PDB entry 6V9Q | electron microscopy, 2.90 A resolution | chains K and A of the 11 polymer chains in the assembly

Chain K:
Molecule: 61-nt RNA strand
Organism: Vibrio cholerae
Sequence (61 nucleotides; each row starts with the number of its first residue):
     1 CUGAUAACUUACAGGACGCUUUGGCUUCAUUGCUUUUCAGGUGAACUGCC
    51 GAGUAGGUAGA

Chain A:
Molecule: Cas8
Organism: Vibrio cholerae
Amino-acid sequence (640 residues; row label = number of the first residue in the row):
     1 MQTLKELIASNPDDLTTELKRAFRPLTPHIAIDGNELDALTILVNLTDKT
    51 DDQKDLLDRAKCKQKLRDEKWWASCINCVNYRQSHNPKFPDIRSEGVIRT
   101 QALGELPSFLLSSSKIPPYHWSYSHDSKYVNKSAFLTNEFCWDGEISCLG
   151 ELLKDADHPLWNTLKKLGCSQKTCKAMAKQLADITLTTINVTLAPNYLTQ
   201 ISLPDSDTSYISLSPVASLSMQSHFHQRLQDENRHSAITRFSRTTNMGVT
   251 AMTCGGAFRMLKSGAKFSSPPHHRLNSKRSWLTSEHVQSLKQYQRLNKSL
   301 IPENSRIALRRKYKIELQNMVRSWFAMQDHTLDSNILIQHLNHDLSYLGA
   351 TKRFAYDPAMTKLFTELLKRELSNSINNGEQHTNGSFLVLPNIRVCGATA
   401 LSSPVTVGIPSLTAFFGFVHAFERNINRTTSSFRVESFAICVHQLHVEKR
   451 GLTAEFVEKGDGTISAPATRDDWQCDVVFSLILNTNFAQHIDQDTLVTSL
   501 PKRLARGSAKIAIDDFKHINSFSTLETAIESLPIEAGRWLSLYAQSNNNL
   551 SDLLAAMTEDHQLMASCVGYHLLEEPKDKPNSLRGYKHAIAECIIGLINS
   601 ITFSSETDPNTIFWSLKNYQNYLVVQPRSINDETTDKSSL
Disordered / not traced: 1-15, 31-34, 50-59, 141-145, 152-169, 273-385, 459-462, 488-490, 604-607, 631-640

How chain K and chain A interact:
Contacting residue pairs (46; chain K residue first):
  C1(K) with Ser202(A), sugar contact; Pro204(A), phosphate contact; Tyr210(A), base contact; His420(A), hydrogen bond to the phosphate; Arg424(A), base contact; Arg503(A), sugar contact; Arg584(A), base contact; Tyr586(A), base contact
  U2(K) with Ile201(A), sugar contact; Ser202(A), hydrogen bond to the phosphate; Thr413(A), sugar contact; Ala414(A), base contact; Gly417(A), sugar contact; Phe418(A), base contact; Pro501(A), base contact; Arg503(A), salt bridge to the phosphate; Leu504(A), base contact; Ala505(A), hydrogen bond to the base; Arg584(A), salt bridge to the phosphate
  G3(K) with Pro90(A), base contact; Thr199(A), hydrogen bond to the base; Ile201(A), sugar contact; Pro215(A), hydrogen bond to the base; Val216(A), base contact; Ala217(A), hydrogen bond to the base; Pro404(A), base contact; Ser411(A), hydrogen bond to the phosphate; Thr413(A), hydrogen bond to the phosphate; Ala414(A), phosphate contact; Tyr570(A), hydrogen bond to the phosphate; Cys593(A), base contact
  A4(K) with Leu198(A), hydrogen bond to the base; Thr199(A), base contact; Gln200(A), hydrogen bond to the base; Arg503(A), hydrogen bond to the phosphate; Arg506(A), salt bridge to the phosphate; Leu583(A), base contact
  U5(K) with Arg503(A), salt bridge to the phosphate; Arg506(A), phosphate contact
  A6(K) with Glu455(A), sugar contact
  A7(K) with Leu452(A), base contact; Thr453(A), hydrogen bond to the sugar; Ala454(A), base contact; Glu455(A), sugar contact
  C8(K) with Thr453(A), sugar contact
  U9(K) with Thr453(A), phosphate contact
Interface residues without a listed pair, chain A (37 interface residues in all): Pro87, Phe89, Phe416, Ala421

Summary:
Chain K and chain A form an interface of 9 and 37 residues respectively; the contacts include 13 hydrogen
bonds and 4 salt bridges. Among the polar pairs are U2(K)-Ala505(A), G3(K)-Thr199(A) and G3(K)-Pro215(A).
Here chain K is a 61-nt RNA strand and chain A is Cas8, both from Vibrio cholerae. Entry 6V9Q (Cryo-EM
structure of Cascade-TniQ binary complex) was determined by electron microscopy (same publication as 6VBW).
